Entry 5III (X-ray diffraction, 1.80 A resolution); this record covers chains A and P of the 4 polymer chains in the assembly.

== Chain A ==
Protein: DNA polymerase lambda
From: Homo sapiens
Notes: EC 2.7.7.7, 4.2.99.-
UniProtKB: Q9UGP5 (DPOLL_HUMAN); residues 242-575 here = UniProt positions 242-575
Amino-acid sequence (334 residues; row label = number of the first residue in the row):
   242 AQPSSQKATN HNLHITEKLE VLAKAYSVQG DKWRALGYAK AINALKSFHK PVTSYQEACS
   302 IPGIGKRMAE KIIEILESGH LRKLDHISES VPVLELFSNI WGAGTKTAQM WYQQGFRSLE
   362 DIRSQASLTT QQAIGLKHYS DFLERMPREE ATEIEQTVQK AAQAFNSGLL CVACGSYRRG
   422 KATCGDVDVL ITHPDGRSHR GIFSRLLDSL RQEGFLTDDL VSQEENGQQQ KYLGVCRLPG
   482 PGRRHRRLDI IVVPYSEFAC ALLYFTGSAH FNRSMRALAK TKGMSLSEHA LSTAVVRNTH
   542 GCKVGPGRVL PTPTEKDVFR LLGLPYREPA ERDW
Not modelled in the structure: 242-251, 537-546
Metal / ion sites: Na+ site 1: Ser339, Ile341, Ala344 (shared with DA5(P) of chain P); Mg2+: Asp427, Asp429 (together with 2'-deoxyadenosine 5'-triphosphate); Na+ site 2 near Ser463 (its only coordinating residue here)
Ligand contacts: 2'-deoxyadenosine 5'-triphosphate (DTP): Arg386, Gly416, Ser417, Arg420, Cys425, Gly426, Asp427, Asp429, Tyr505, Phe506, Thr507, Gly508, Ser509, Ala510, Asn513, Arg514
What the authors report for this chain:
  - binding site for 2'-deoxyadenosine 5'-triphosphate: Asn513, Arg514
  - binding site for the 11-nt DNA strand: Arg517
  - conformationally variable residues (side-chain flip): Arg514
  - mutagenesis - R514L: decreased catalytic activity on all substrates tested
  - mutagenesis - E529A (2.2-fold): decreased catalytic activity on 8-oxo-dG:dC
  - mutagenesis - E529A: increased catalytic activity on 8-oxo-dG:dA
  - specificity-determining residues: Glu529

== Chain P ==
Molecule: 6-nt DNA strand
Sequence (6 nucleotides; each row starts with the number of its first residue):
     1 CAGTAC
Modified / non-standard residues: DOC (2',3'-dideoxycytidine-5'-monophosphate) at position 6
Metal / ion sites: Na+: DA5 (shared with Ser339(A), Ile341(A), Ala344(A) of chain A)

== Chain A / chain P interface ==
Residue-residue contacts (16):
  Ile341(A) - DA5(P)  phosphate contact
  Trp342(A) - DA5(P)  hydrogen bond to the phosphate
  Trp342(A) - DOC_6(P)  hydrogen bond to the phosphate
  Gly343(A) - DT4(P)  phosphate contact
  Gly343(A) - DA5(P)  hydrogen bond to the phosphate
  Ala344(A) - DT4(P)  phosphate contact
  Ala344(A) - DA5(P)  phosphate contact
  Gly345(A) - DT4(P)  hydrogen bond to the phosphate
  Thr346(A) - DT4(P)  hydrogen bond to the phosphate
  Lys347(A) - DG3(P)  phosphate contact
  Lys347(A) - DT4(P)  hydrogen bond to the phosphate
  Thr348(A) - DG3(P)  phosphate contact
  Thr348(A) - DT4(P)  hydrogen bond to the phosphate
  Arg488(A) - DOC_6(P)  salt bridge to the phosphate
  Asp490(A) - DOC_6(P)  sugar contact
  Tyr505(A) - DOC_6(P)  hydrogen bond to the base
Interface residues without a listed pair, chain A (12 interface residues in all): Leu474

== Overview ==
Chain A and chain P form an interface of 12 and 4 residues respectively, with 8 hydrogen bonds and 1 salt
bridge. Polar contacts include Tyr505(A)-DOC_6(P), Trp342(A)-DA5(P) and Trp342(A)-DOC_6(P). The paper reports
a binding site for 2'-deoxyadenosine 5'-triphosphate at Asn513(A) and Arg514(A); R514L of chain A reduces
catalytic activity on all substrates tested.
Here chain A is DNA polymerase lambda (Homo sapiens) and chain P is a 6-nt DNA strand. Entry 5III (Crystal
structure of the pre-catalytic ternary complex of DNA polymerase lambda with a templating 8-oxo-dG and ...)
was determined by X-ray diffraction (same publication as 5IIJ, 5IIK, 5IIL, 5IIM, 5IIN and 5IIO).
